Entry 6MDN (electron microscopy, 4.40 A resolution (low resolution: residue-level contacts below are approximate; hydrogen-bond / salt-bridge calls are withheld)); this record covers chains I and J of the 11 polymer chains in the assembly.

# Chain I
Protein: Syntaxin-1A
From: Rattus norvegicus
UniProtKB: P32851 (STX1A_RAT); residue numbers follow UniProt; this construct covers 1-256
Amino-acid sequence (256 residues; each row starts with the number of its first residue):
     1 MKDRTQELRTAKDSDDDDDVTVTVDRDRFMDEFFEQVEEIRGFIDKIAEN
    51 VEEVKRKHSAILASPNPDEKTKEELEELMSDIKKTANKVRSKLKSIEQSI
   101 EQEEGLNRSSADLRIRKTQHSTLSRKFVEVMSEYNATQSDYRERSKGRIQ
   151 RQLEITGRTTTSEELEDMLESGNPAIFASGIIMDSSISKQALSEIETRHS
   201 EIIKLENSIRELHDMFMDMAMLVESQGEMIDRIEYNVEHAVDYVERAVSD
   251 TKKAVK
Disordered / not traced: 1-190
Construct notes: conflict Ser145 (Cys in P32851)
Swiss-Prot annotation at these positions:
  - site: Lys253, Ala254 (Microbial infection: Cleavage)
  - modified residue (Phosphoserine): Ser14, Ser64, Ser95, Ser188
  - cross-link (Glycyl lysine isopeptide (Lys-Gly)): Lys252 (interchain with G-Cter in SUMO), Lys253 (interchain with G-Cter in SUMO), Lys256 (interchain with G-Cter in SUMO)

# Chain J
Protein: Vesicle-associated membrane protein 2
From: Rattus norvegicus
UniProtKB: P63045 (VAMP2_RAT); residue numbers follow UniProt; this construct covers 1-72
Amino-acid sequence (117 residues; numbered -27 to 89; the number before each row is that of its first residue; numbers below 1 keep their minus sign (Met-27 is residue -27)):
   -27 MASYYHHHHHHDYDIPTSENLYFQGASHMSATAATVPPAAPAGEGGPPAP
    23 PPNLTSNRRLQQTQAQVDEVVDIMRVNVDKVLERDQKLSELDDRADALQA
    73 GASQFETSAAKLKRKYW
Disordered / not traced: -27 to 28
Construct notes: initiating methionine (-27); expression tag (-26 to 0, 73-89)
Swiss-Prot annotation at these positions:
  - site ((Microbial infection) Cleavage): Gln58, Lys59, Lys59, Leu60, Arg66, Ala67
  - modified residue: Ser2 (N-acetylserine)

# Interface between chain I and chain J
Residue-residue contacts (37; chain I residue first):
  Arg198(I) with Asn29(J); Leu32(J)
  Glu201(I) with Leu32(J); Gln33(J); Gln36(J)
  Ile202(I) with Leu32(J)
  Leu205(I) with Gln36(J); Val39(J)
  Ser208(I) with Gln36(J); Val39(J); Val43(J)
  Leu212(I) with Val39(J); Val43(J); Met46(J)
  Met215(I) with Val43(J); Met46(J)
  Phe216(I) with Met46(J)
  Leu222(I) with Val53(J)
  Gln226(I) with Val53(J); Arg56(J); Asp57(J); Leu60(J)
  Met229(I) with Leu60(J); Asp64(J)
  Asn236(I) with Ala67(J); Asp68(J); Gln71(J)
  Tyr243(I) with Ala74(J); Ser75(J); Glu78(J)
  Ala247(I) with Glu78(J)
  Asp250(I) with Lys85(J)
  Thr251(I) with Ala81(J)
  Ala254(I) with Lys85(J); Tyr88(J)
  Lys256(I) with Tyr88(J); Trp89(J)
Other interface residues (no listed pair), chain I (28 interface residues in all): Lys204, Ile209, Glu211, Met219, Ile230, Ile233, Ala240, Val244, Val248, Val255
Other interface residues (no listed pair), chain J (26 interface residues in all): Thr35, Arg47, Leu63, Phe77

# In short
The interface between chain I and chain J involves 28 residues on one side and 26 on the other.
Chain I is Syntaxin-1A and chain J is Vesicle-associated membrane protein 2, both from Rattus norvegicus; the
structure, The 20S supercomplex engaging the SNAP-25 N-terminus (class 2), was determined by electron
microscopy, deposited together with 6MDM, 6MDO and 6MDP.
